8HDK - chains A and B of the 4 polymer chains in the assembly; structure by electron microscopy, 4.30 A resolution (low resolution: residue-level contacts below are approximate; hydrogen-bond / salt-bridge calls are withheld).

# Chain A
Molecule: Glutamate receptor ionotropic, NMDA 1
Organism: Rattus norvegicus
UniProt: P35439 (NMDZ1_RAT); residues 1-796 here = UniProt positions 1-796
Chain sequence (796 residues; row label = number of the first residue in the row):
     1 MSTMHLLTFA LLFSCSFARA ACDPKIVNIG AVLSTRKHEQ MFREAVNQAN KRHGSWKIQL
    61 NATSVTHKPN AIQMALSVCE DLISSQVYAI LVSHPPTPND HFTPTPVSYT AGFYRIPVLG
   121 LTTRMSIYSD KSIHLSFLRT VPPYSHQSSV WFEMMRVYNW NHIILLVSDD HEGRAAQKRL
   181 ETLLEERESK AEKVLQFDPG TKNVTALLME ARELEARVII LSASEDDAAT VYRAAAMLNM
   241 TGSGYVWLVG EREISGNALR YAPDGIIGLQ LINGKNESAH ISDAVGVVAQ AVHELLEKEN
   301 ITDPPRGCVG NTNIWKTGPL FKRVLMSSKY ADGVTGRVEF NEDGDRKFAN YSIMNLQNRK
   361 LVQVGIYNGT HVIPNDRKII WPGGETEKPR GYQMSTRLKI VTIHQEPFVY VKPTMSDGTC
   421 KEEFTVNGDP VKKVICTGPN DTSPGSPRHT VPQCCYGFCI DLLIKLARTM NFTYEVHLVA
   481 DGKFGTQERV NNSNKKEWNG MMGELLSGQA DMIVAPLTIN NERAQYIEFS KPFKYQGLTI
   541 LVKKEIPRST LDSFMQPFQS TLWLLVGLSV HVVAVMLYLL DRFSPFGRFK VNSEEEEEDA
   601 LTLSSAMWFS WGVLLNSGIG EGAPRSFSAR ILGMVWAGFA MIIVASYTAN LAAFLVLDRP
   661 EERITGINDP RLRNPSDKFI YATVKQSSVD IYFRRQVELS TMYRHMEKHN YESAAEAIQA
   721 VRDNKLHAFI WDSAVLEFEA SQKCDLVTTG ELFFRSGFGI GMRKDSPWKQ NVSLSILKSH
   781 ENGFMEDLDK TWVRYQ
Unresolved in the structure: 1-24, 545-660, 795-796
Swiss-Prot annotation at these positions:
  - region: Leu603 to Pro624 (Pore-forming)
  - binding site (glycine): Pro516, Thr518, Arg523, Ser688, Asp732
  - glycosylation (N-linked (GlcNAc...) asparagine): Asn61, Asn203, Asn239, Asn276, Asn300, Asn350, Asn368, Asn440, Asn471, Asn491, Asn674, Asn771
Disulfides: Cys79-Cys308, Cys420-Cys454
Covalent attachments: N-acetylglucosamine (NAG) linked to Asn61, Asn203, Asn239, Asn276, Asn350, Asn368, Asn471, Asn771

# Chain B
Molecule: Glutamate receptor ionotropic, NMDA 2C
Organism: Rattus norvegicus
UniProt: Q00961 (NMDE3_RAT); numbering as in UniProt (aligned over 1-800)
Chain sequence (800 residues; numbered 1 to 800; the number before each row is that of its first residue):
     1 MGGALGPALL LTSLLGAWAR LGAGQGEQAV TVAVVFGSSG PLQTQARTRL TSQNFLDLPL
    61 EIQPLTVGVN NTNPSSILTQ ICGLLGAARV HGIVFEDNVD TEAVAQLLDF VSSQTHVPIL
   121 SISGGSAVVL TPKEPGSAFL QLGVSLEQQL QVLFKVLEEY DWSAFAVITS LHPGHALFLE
   181 GVRAVADASY LSWRLLDVLT LELGPGGPRA RTQRLLRQVD APVLVAYCSR EEAEVLFAEA
   241 AQAGLVGPGH VWLVPNLALG STDAPPAAFP VGLISVVTES WRLSLRQKVR DGVAILALGA
   301 HSYRRQYGTL PAPAGDCRSH PGPVSPAREA FYRHLLNVTW EGRDFSFSPG GYLVRPTMVV
   361 IALNRHRLWE MVGRWDHGVL YMKYPVWPRY STSLQPVVDS RHLTVATLEE RPFVIVESPD
   421 PGTGGCVPNT VPCRRQSNHT FSSGDLTPYT KLCCKGFCID ILKKLAKVVK FSYDLYLVTN
   481 GKHGKRVRGV WNGMIGEVYY KRADMAIGSL TINEERSEII DFSVPFVETG ISVMVSRSNG
   541 TVSPSAFLEP YSPAVWVMMF VMCLTVVAIT VFMFEYFSPV SYNQNLTKGK KPGGPSFTIG
   601 KSVWLLWALV FNNSVPIENP RGTTSKIMVL VWAFFAVIFL ASYTANLAAF MIQEQYIDTV
   661 SGLSDKKFQR PQDQYPPFRF GTVPNGSTER NIRSNYRDMH THMVKFNQRS VEDALTSLKM
   721 GKLDAFIYDA AVLNYMAGKD EGCKLVTIGS GKVFATTGYG IAMQKDSHWK RAIDLALLQL
   781 LGDGETQKLE TVWLSGICQN
Unresolved in the structure: 1-28, 539-660, 800
Swiss-Prot annotation at these positions:
  - region: Lys601 to Pro620 (Pore-forming)
  - binding site (L-glutamate): Ser509, Thr511, Arg516, Ser687, Thr688, Asp729
  - site: Asn612 (Functional determinant of NMDA receptors)
  - glycosylation (N-linked (GlcNAc...) asparagine): Asn70, Asn73, Asn337, Asn438, Asn539, Asn685
  - mutagenesis: Pro550 (P550R: Changed NMDA glutamate receptor activity characterized by increased glutamate and glycine potency)
Disulfides: Cys82-Cys317, Cys426-Cys453, Cys433-Cys454
Covalent attachments: N-acetylglucosamine (NAG) linked to Asn337, Asn685

# Interface between chain A and chain B
Pairs across the interface - 39 pairs, chain A then chain B:
  Asn70(A) - Ser319(B)
  Ala71(A) - Phe110(B)
  Ala71(A) - Gln114(B)
  Ile72(A) - Gln114(B)
  Cys79(A) - Ser75(B)
  Glu80(A) - Ser75(B)
  Pro106(A) - Phe110(B)
  Tyr109(A) - Gln106(B)
  Tyr109(A) - Phe110(B)
  Phe113(A) - Thr72(B)
  Phe113(A) - Asn73(B)
  Phe113(A) - Pro74(B)
  Phe113(A) - Ala103(B)
  Tyr114(A) - Asn73(B)
  Tyr114(A) - Pro74(B)
  Arg115(A) - Glu102(B)
  Asp130(A) - Pro132(B)
  Ser132(A) - Gln106(B)
  Ile133(A) - Gln106(B)
  Ile133(A) - Leu130(B)
  Ile133(A) - Pro132(B)
  Leu135(A) - Pro173(B)
  Cys308(A) - Asn71(B)
  Cys308(A) - Asn73(B)
  Cys308(A) - Ser75(B)
  Val309(A) - Asn71(B)
  Val309(A) - Asn73(B)
  Val309(A) - Ser75(B)
  Gly310(A) - Asn71(B)
  Thr312(A) - Asn71(B)
  Thr312(A) - Thr72(B)
  Arg323(A) - Glu202(B)
  Arg489(A) - Tyr190(B)
  Lys496(A) - Tyr190(B)
  Pro670(A) - Ser795(B)
  Pro670(A) - Gly796(B)
  Arg671(A) - Ile797(B)
  Asn674(A) - Lys739(B)
  Val697(A) - Asn429(B)
Also at the interface, not in a pair above, chain A (33 interface residues in all): Leu76, His101, Gly112, Lys131, Asn311, Asn494, Ser700, Thr701
Also at the interface, not in a pair above, chain B (31 interface residues in all): Ser76, Leu78, Leu107, Asp109, Glu134, Gly174, Ala188, Arg318, Pro428, Lys455

# In short
33 residues of chain A face 31 of chain B across their interface. N-acetylglucosamine is covalently linked to
Asn61(A), Asn203(A), Asn239(A), Asn276(A), Asn350(A) and Asn368(A) and 2 more. N-acetylglucosamine is
covalently linked to Asn337(B) and Asn685(B).
Here chain A is Glutamate receptor ionotropic, NMDA 1 and chain B is Glutamate receptor ionotropic, NMDA 2C,
both from Rattus norvegicus. Entry 8HDK (Structure of the Rat GluN1-GluN2C NMDA receptor in complex with
glycine and glutamate (minor class in ...) was determined by electron microscopy together with 7YFF, 7YFG,
7YFH, 7YFI, 7YFL, 7YFM, 7YFO and 7YFR from the same study.
